Entry 6QBU (X-ray diffraction, 1.38 A resolution); this record covers chain A.

Chain A:
Protein: Chymotrypsin-like elastase family member 1
Organism: Sus scrofa
Notes: EC 3.4.21.36
Reference sequence: P00772 (CELA1_PIG); the construct lacks a stretch of the UniProt sequence, so the offset changes along the chain: 16-36 = UniProt 27-47; 37-65 = UniProt 51-79; 66-99 = UniProt 81-114; 100-169 = UniProt 117-186; 3 more segments
Amino-acid sequence (240 residues; each row starts with the number of its first residue; a row labelled like 36A-36C holds insertion residues (36A, then the next letters in order)):
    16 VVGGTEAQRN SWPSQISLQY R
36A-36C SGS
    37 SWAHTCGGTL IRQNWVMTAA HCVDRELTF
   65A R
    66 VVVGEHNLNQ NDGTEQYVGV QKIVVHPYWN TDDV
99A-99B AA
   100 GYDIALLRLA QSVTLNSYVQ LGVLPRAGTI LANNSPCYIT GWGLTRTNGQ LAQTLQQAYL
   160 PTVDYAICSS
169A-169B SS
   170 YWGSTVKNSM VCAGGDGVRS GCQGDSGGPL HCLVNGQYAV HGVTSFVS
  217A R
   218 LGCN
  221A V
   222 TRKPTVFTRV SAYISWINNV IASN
Disulfide bonds: Cys42-Cys58, Cys136-Cys201, Cys167-Cys181, Cys191-Cys220
Glycans and other covalent adducts: compound HVZ linked to Ser195
Metal / ion sites: Na+: Glu70, Asn72, Gln75, Asp77, Glu80
Residues lining bound ligands: HVZ (N-[[1-[(4-chlorophenyl)methyl]-1,2,3-triazol-4-yl]methyl]-2-hydrosulfonyl-2-methyl-propanamide): Tyr35, Thr41, Cys42, His57, Cys58, Arg61, Leu63, Cys191, Gln192, Gly193, Asp194, Thr213, Ser214, Phe215, Val216

Summary:
Covalently linked compound HVZ: at Ser195. Glu70, Asn72, Gln75, Asp77 and Glu80 coordinate Na+.
Chain A is Chymotrypsin-like elastase family member 1 (Sus scrofa); the structure, Crystal structure of
Porcine Pancreatic Elastase (PPE) in complex with the 3-Oxo-beta-Sultam inhibitor LMC188, was determined by
X-ray diffraction together with 6QEO, 6SMA and 6QEN from the same study.
